6IPU - chains C and I of the 10 polymer chains in the assembly; structure by X-ray diffraction, 1.99 A resolution.

# Chain C
Molecule: Histone H2A type 1-B/E
From: Homo sapiens
Reference sequence: P04908 (H2A1B_HUMAN); residues 13-119 here correspond to UniProt positions 14-120 (UniProt number = residue number + 1)
Sequence (107 residues; numbered 13 to 119; the number before each row is that of its first residue):
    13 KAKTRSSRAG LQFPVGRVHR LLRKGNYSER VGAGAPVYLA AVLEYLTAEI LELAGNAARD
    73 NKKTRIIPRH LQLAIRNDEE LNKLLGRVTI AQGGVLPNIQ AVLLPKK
UniProt features mapped onto this chain:
  - modified residue: Lys13 (N6-(beta-hydroxybutyryl)lysine), Lys36 (N6-(2-hydroxyisobutyryl)lysine), Lys74 (N6-(2-hydroxyisobutyryl)lysine), Lys75 (N6-(2-hydroxyisobutyryl)lysine), Lys95 (N6-(2-hydroxyisobutyryl)lysine), Gln104 (N5-methylglutamine), Lys118 (N6-(2-hydroxyisobutyryl)lysine), Lys119 (N6-crotonyllysine)
  - cross-link (Glycyl lysine isopeptide (Lys-Gly)): Lys13 (interchain with G-Cter in ubiquitin), Lys15 (interchain with G-Cter in ubiquitin), Lys119 (interchain with G-Cter in ubiquitin)
What the authors report for this chain:
  - mutagenesis - N38H/R99G: increased stability

# Chain I
Molecule: 145-nt DNA strand
From: Homo sapiens
Sequence (145 nucleotides; numbered -72 to 72; the number before each row is that of its first residue; numbers below 1 keep their minus sign (DA-72 is residue -72)):
   -72 ATCAATATCC ACCTGCAGAT ACTACCAAAA GTGTATTTGG AAACTGCTCC ATCAAAAGGC
   -12 ATGTTCAGCT GAATCAGCTG AACATGCCTT TTGATGGAGC AGTTTCCAAA TACACTTTTG
    48 GTAGTATCTG CAGGTGGATA TTGAT

# How chain C and chain I interact
Residue-residue contacts - 13 pairs, chain C then chain I:
  Ala14(C) - DT-41(I)  phosphate contact
  Lys15(C) - DT-41(I)  hydrogen bond to the phosphate
  Thr16(C) - DG-42(I)  phosphate contact
  Arg17(C) - DG-42(I)  salt bridge to the phosphate
  Arg20(C) - DT-41(I)  salt bridge to the phosphate
  Gly28(C) - DA-43(I)  phosphate contact
  Gly28(C) - DG-42(I)  phosphate contact
  Arg29(C) - DA-43(I)  hydrogen bond to the phosphate
  Arg32(C) - DA-44(I)  hydrogen bond to the phosphate
  Arg32(C) - DA-43(I)  salt bridge to the phosphate
  Arg42(C) - DT-35(I)  sugar contact
  Arg42(C) - DG-34(I)  sugar contact
  Arg77(C) - DA-54(I)  sugar contact

# Summary
10 residues of chain C and 7 residues of chain I are in contact; the contacts include 3 hydrogen bonds and 3
salt bridges. Among the polar pairs are Lys15(C)-DT-41(I), Arg29(C)-DA-43(I) and Arg32(C)-DA-44(I). The paper
reports that N38H/R99G of chain C increase stability.
Here chain C is Histone H2A type 1-B/E and chain I is a 145-nt DNA strand, both from Homo sapiens. Entry 6IPU
(Human nucleosome core particle containing 145 bp of DNA) was determined by X-ray diffraction together with
6JXD, 6K1I, 6K1J and 6K1K from the same study.
